Entry 2IEY (X-ray diffraction, 3.18 A resolution); this record covers chain A.

== Chain A ==
Molecule: Ras-related protein Rab-27B
Organism: Mus musculus
Notes: EC 3.6.5.2; fragment: soluble domain
UniProtKB: Q99P58 (RB27B_MOUSE); residues 1-193 here correspond to UniProt positions 0-192 (UniProt number = residue number - 1)
Sequence (195 residues; row label = number of the first residue in the row; numbers below 1 keep their minus sign (Gly-1 is residue -1)):
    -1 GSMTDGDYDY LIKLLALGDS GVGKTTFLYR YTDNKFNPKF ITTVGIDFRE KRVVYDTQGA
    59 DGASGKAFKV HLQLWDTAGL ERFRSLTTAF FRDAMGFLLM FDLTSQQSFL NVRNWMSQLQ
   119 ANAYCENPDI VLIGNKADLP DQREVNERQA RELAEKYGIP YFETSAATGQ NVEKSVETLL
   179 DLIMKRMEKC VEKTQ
Disordered / not traced: -1 to 3, 55-65, 76-82, 186-193
Construct notes: expression tag (-1 to 0); engineered mutation Leu78 (Gln77 in Q99P58)
Modified / non-standard residues: Mse1 (selenomethionine); Mse93, Mse98, Mse114, Mse182, Mse185 (selenomethionine; parent Met)
Ligand contacts: GDP (guanosine-5'-diphosphate): Asp17, Ser18, Gly19, Val20, Gly21, Lys22, Thr23, Thr24, Asn133, Lys134, Asp136, Leu137, Ser163, Ala164, Ala165

== In short ==
Ligands of chain A: GDP.
Chain A is Ras-related protein Rab-27B (Mus musculus); the structure, Crystal Structure of mouse Rab27b bound
to GDP in hexagonal space group, was determined by X-ray diffraction together with 2IEZ and 2IF0 from the same
study.
